PDB entry 4A59 | X-ray diffraction, 2.20 A resolution | chains C and D of the 4 polymer chains in the assembly

== Chain C (and D) ==
Molecule: Nucleoside-triphosphatase 1
Source organism: Toxoplasma gondii
Notes: EC 3.6.1.5; chain D of this document is another copy of the same molecule, construct and numbering; everything in this record applies to it too
UniProtKB: Q27893 (NTP1_TOXGO); residues 26-628 here = UniProt positions 26-628
Amino-acid sequence (611 residues; each row starts with the number of its first residue):
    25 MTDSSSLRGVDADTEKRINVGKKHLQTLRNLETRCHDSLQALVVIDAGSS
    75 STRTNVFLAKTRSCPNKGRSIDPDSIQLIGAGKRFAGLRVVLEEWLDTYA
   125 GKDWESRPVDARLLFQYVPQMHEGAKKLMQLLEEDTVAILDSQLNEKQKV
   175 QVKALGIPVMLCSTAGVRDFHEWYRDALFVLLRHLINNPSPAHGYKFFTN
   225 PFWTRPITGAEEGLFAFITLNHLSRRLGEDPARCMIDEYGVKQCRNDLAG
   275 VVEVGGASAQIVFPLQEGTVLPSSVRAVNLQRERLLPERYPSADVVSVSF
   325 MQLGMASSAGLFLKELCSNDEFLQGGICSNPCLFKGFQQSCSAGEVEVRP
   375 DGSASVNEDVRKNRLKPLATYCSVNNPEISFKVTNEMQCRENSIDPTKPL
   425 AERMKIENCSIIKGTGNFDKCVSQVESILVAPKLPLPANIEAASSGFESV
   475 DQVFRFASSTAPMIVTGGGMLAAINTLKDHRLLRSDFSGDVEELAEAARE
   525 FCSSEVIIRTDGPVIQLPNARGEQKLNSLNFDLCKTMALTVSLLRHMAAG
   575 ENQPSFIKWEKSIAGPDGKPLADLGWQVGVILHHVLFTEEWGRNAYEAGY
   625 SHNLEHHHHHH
Unresolved in the structure: 25-39, 630-635 (chain D: 25-34, 630-635)
Differences from the reference sequence: expression tag (25, 629-635)
Disulfide bonds: Cys59-Cys88, Cys258-Cys268, Cys341-Cys352, Cys356-Cys445, Cys365-Cys433, Cys396-Cys413, Cys526-Cys558
Small-molecule neighbours: adenosine monophosphate (AMP): Arg108, Val278, Gly279, Gly280, Met329, Gly491, Gly492, Gly493, Ala496, Leu553, Leu557
From the paper describing this entry:
  - binding site for adenosine monophosphate: Gly492, Gly493, Ala496, Leu553, Leu557
  - mutagenesis - C341S/C352S, C433S: abolished catalytic activity
  - catalytic residues: Glu236 (proposed by the authors, not directly observed)
  - mutagenesis - C258S/C268S: increased catalytic activity

== Interface between chain C and chain D ==
Residue-residue contacts (41):
  Phe226(C) with Tyr263(D)
  Tyr263(C) with Phe226(D)
  Pro296(C) with Glu402(D); Phe405(D), hydrophobic
  Ser297(C) with Glu402(D), hydrogen bond (backbone-side chain); Ile464(D)
  Ser298(C) with Glu402(D), hydrogen bond; Phe405(D); Lys406(D), hydrogen bond (backbone-side chain); Ile464(D)
  Val299(C) with Phe405(D), hydrophobic; Lys406(D); Ile464(D)
  Arg300(C) with Arg300(D); Ile464(D)
  Ser404(C) with Arg479(D), hydrogen bond (backbone-side chain); Phe480(D)
  Phe405(C) with Pro296(D), hydrophobic; Ser298(D); Gln476(D); Phe480(D), hydrophobic
  Lys406(C) with Glu472(D)
  Val407(C) with Lys457(D); Pro459(D); Glu472(D)
  Thr408(C) with Thr408(D); Gln412(D); Leu458(D)
  Lys457(C) with Val407(D)
  Leu458(C) with Val407(D), hydrophobic
  Pro459(C) with Val407(D)
  Ile464(C) with Ser297(D); Ser298(D), hydrogen bond (backbone-backbone)
  Glu465(C) with Ser297(D)
  Phe471(C) with Phe405(D), hydrophobic
  Glu472(C) with Lys406(D); Val407(D), hydrogen bond (side chain-backbone)
  Gln476(C) with Phe405(D), hydrogen bond (side chain-backbone); Lys406(D)
  Phe480(C) with Ser404(D); Phe405(D), hydrophobic
Also at the interface, not in a pair above, chain C (25 interface residues in all): Met411, Ala466, Gly470, Arg479
Also at the interface, not in a pair above, chain D (23 interface residues in all): Pro225, Met411

== Overview ==
25 residues of chain C face 23 of chain D across their interface; the contacts include 7 hydrogen bonds. Among
the polar pairs are Ser297(C)-Glu402(D), Ser298(C)-Glu402(D) and Ser298(C)-Lys406(D). Bound to chain C:
adenosine monophosphate. The paper reports the catalytic residue Glu236(C); C341S/C352S and C433S of chain C
abolish catalytic activity.
Chain C and chain D are both Nucleoside-triphosphatase 1 (Toxoplasma gondii); the structure, Crystal structure
of Toxoplasma gondii nucleoside triphosphate diphosphohydrolase 3 (NTPDase3) in complex with AMP, was
determined by X-ray diffraction together with 4A57 and 4A5A from the same study.
